Entry 7P3W (electron microscopy, 4.30 A resolution (low resolution: residue-level contacts below are approximate; hydrogen-bond / salt-bridge calls are withheld)); this record covers chains A and D of the 22 polymer chains in the assembly.

Chain A:
Protein: ATP synthase subunit alpha
Source organism: Acinetobacter baumannii (strain ATCC 17978 / CIP 53.77 / LMG 1025 / NCDC KC755 / 5377)
Notes: EC 7.1.2.2
UniProt: A3M142 (ATPA_ACIBT); numbering as in UniProt (aligned over 1-514)
Sequence (514 residues; row label = number of the first residue in the row):
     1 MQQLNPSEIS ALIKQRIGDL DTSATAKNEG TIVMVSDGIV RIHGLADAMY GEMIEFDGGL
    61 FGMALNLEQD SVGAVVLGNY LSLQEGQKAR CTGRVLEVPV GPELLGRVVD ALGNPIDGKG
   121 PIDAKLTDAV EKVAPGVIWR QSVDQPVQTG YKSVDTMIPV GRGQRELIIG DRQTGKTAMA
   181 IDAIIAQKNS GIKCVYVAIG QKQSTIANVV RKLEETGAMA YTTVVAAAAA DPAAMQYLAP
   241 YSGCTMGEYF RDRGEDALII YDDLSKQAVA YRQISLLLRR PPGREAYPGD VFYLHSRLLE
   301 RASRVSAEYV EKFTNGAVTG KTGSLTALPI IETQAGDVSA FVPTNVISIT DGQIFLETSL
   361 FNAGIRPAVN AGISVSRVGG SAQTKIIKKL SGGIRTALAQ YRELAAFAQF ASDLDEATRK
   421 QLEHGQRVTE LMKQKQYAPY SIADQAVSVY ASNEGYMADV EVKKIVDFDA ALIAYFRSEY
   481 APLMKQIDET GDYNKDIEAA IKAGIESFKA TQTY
Not modelled in the structure: 1-2
Metal / ion sites: Mg2+: Thr-177 (together with ATP)
Residues lining bound ligands: ATP (adenosine-5'-triphosphate): Tyr-151, Arg-172, Gln-173, Thr-174, Gly-175, Lys-176, Thr-177, Ala-178, Glu-332, Phe-361, Arg-366, Pro-367, Gln-434, Lys-435, Gln-436
UniProt features mapped onto this chain:
  - binding site (ATP): Gly-170 to Thr-177
  - site: Ser-374 (Required for activity)

Chain D:
Protein: ATP synthase subunit beta
Source organism: Acinetobacter baumannii (strain ATCC 17978 / CIP 53.77 / LMG 1025 / NCDC KC755 / 5377)
Notes: EC 7.1.2.2
UniProt: A3M144 (ATPB_ACIBT); residue numbers follow UniProt; this construct covers 1-464
Sequence (464 residues; each row starts with the number of its first residue):
     1 MSSGRIIQII GAVIDVEFER TSVPKIYDAL QVDGTETTLE VQQQLGDGVV RTIAMGSTEG
    61 LKRGLTVTST NAPISVPVGT ATLGRIMDVL GRPIDEAGPV ATEERLPIHR QAPSYAEQAA
   121 STDLLETGIK VIDLLCPFAK GGKVGLFGGA GVGKTVNMME LINNIAKAHS GLSVFAGVGE
   181 RTREGNDFYH EMKDSNVLDK VAMVYGQMNE PPGNRLRVAL TGLTMAEYFR DEKDENGKGR
   241 DVLLFVDNIY RYTLAGTEVS ALLGRMPSAV GYQPTLAEEM GVLQERITST KSGSITSIQA
   301 VYVPADDLTD PSPATTFAHL DATVVLSRDI ASSGIYPAID PLDSTSRQLD PLVVGQEHYE
   361 IARAVQNVLQ RYKELKDIIA ILGMDELAEE DKLVVYRARK IQRFFSQPFH VAEVFTGAPG
   421 KLVPLKETIR GFKGLLAGEY DHIPEQAFYM VGGIDEVIAK AEKL
Not modelled in the structure: 1
UniProt features mapped onto this chain:
  - binding site (ATP): Gly-148 to Thr-155

Interface between chain A and chain D:
Pairs across the interface (56):
  Leu-45(A) / Arg-63(D)
  Ala-46(A) / Arg-63(D)
  Asp-47(A) / Lys-62(D)
  Ala-48(A) / Leu-61(D)
  Ala-48(A) / Lys-62(D)
  Ala-48(A) / Arg-63(D)
  Met-49(A) / Gly-60(D)
  Met-49(A) / Leu-61(D)
  Met-49(A) / Lys-62(D)
  Leu-67(A) / Gln-8(D)
  Leu-67(A) / Ile-9(D)
  Leu-67(A) / Arg-63(D)
  Glu-68(A) / Gln-8(D)
  Glu-68(A) / Arg-63(D)
  Gln-69(A) / Ile-7(D)
  Gln-69(A) / Gln-8(D)
  Val-72(A) / Arg-63(D)
  Val-137(A) / Thr-182(D)
  Val-137(A) / Asn-186(D)
  Trp-139(A) / Glu-96(D)
  Arg-140(A) / Thr-182(D)
  Arg-140(A) / Arg-183(D)
  Arg-140(A) / Asn-186(D)
  Gln-141(A) / Asn-186(D)
  Ser-142(A) / Asp-187(D)
  Arg-165(A) / Arg-181(D)
  Arg-165(A) / Met-208(D)
  Arg-280(A) / Ile-10(D)
  Pro-281(A) / Leu-262(D)
  Arg-284(A) / Val-270(D)
  Phe-292(A) / Leu-254(D)
  Tyr-293(A) / Asn-209(D)
  Tyr-293(A) / Glu-210(D)
  Tyr-293(A) / Pro-211(D)
  Tyr-293(A) / Arg-215(D)
  Tyr-293(A) / Glu-258(D)
  Ser-296(A) / Met-208(D)
  Glu-300(A) / Gln-207(D)
  Glu-300(A) / Met-208(D)
  Ile-347(A) / Arg-181(D)
  Ser-348(A) / Arg-181(D)
  Ile-349(A) / Arg-181(D)
  Thr-350(A) / Arg-181(D)
  Val-375(A) / Arg-328(D)
  Arg-377(A) / Gly-149(D)
  Arg-377(A) / Ala-150(D)
  Arg-377(A) / Val-152(D)
  Arg-377(A) / Lys-154(D)
  Arg-377(A) / Glu-184(D)
  Glu-403(A) / Lys-376(D)
  Asp-413(A) / Ile-381(D)
  Leu-414(A) / Ala-380(D)
  Leu-414(A) / Ile-381(D)
  Asp-415(A) / Ala-380(D)
  Asp-415(A) / Ile-381(D)
  Thr-418(A) / Ala-380(D)
Other interface residues (no listed pair), chain A (47 interface residues in all): Gly-44, Tyr-50, Asn-66, Ala-134, Gly-289, Asp-290, Arg-297, Val-338, Thr-344, Asp-351, Ser-376, Arg-395, Leu-404, Phe-407
Other interface residues (no listed pair), chain D (45 interface residues in all): Gly-11, Thr-58, Glu-59, Tyr-205, Pro-212, Arg-251, Val-259, Ala-261, Tyr-272, Tyr-302, Pro-304, Ala-305

Summary:
Chain A and chain D form an interface of 47 and 45 residues respectively. Chain A binds ATP. UniProt lists 8
ATP-binding residues on chain A; 8 ATP-binding residues on chain D.
Chain A is ATP synthase subunit alpha and chain D is ATP synthase subunit beta, both from Acinetobacter
baumannii (strain ATCC 17978 / CIP 53.77 / LMG 1025 / NCDC KC755 / 5377); the structure, F1Fo-ATP synthase
from Acinetobacter baumannii (state 3), was determined by electron microscopy (same publication as 7P2Y and
7P3N).
